1PPG - chains E and I; structure by X-ray diffraction, 2.30 A resolution.

[Chain E]
Name: Human leukocyte elastase
From: Homo sapiens
Notes: EC 3.4.21.37
UniProtKB: P08246 (ELNE_HUMAN); the construct lacks a stretch of the UniProt sequence and is renumbered around it, so the offset changes along the chain: 16-36 = UniProt 30-50; 38-63 = UniProt 51-76; 64-90 = UniProt 80-106; 92-148 = UniProt 107-163; 5 more segments
Chain sequence (218 residues; each row starts with the number of its first residue; note: 16 numbers in that range are skipped by the numbering (no residue carries them; nothing is unmodelled there); a row labelled like 63A-63C holds insertion residues (63A, then the next letters in order)):
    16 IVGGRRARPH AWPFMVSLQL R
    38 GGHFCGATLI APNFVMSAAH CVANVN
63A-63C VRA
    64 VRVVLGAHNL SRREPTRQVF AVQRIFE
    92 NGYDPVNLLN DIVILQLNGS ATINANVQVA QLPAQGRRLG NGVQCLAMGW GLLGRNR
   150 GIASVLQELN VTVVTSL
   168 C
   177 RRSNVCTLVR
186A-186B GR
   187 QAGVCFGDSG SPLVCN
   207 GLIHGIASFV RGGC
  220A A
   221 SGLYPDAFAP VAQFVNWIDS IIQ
Curated features (UniProtKB/Swiss-Prot):
  - active site (Charge relay system): His57, Asp102, Ser195
  - glycosylation (N-linked (GlcNAc...) asparagine): Asn72, Asn109, Asn159
Disulfides: Cys42-Cys58, Cys136-Cys201, Cys168-Cys182, Cys191-Cys220
Glycans and other covalent adducts: glycan linked to Asn109, Asn159

[Chain I]
Name: Meo-succinyl-ala-ala-pro-val chloromethylketone
Chain sequence (6 residues; row label = number of the first residue in the row):
     1 XAAPVX
Modified residues: HMB ((4S)-4-hydroxy-4-methoxybutanoic acid) at position 1; Val5 ((2s)-2-amino-3-methylbutane-1,1-diol; VAI); 0QE (chloromethane) at position 6

[Chain E / chain I interface]
Contacting residue pairs (25):
  His57(E) with Pro4(I); Val5(I), hydrogen bond (side chain-backbone); 0QE_6(I), covalent bond
  Leu99(E) with Pro4(I), hydrophobic
  Val190(E) with Val5(I)
  Cys191(E) with Val5(I)
  Phe192(E) with Pro4(I); Val5(I)
  Gly193(E) with Val5(I), hydrogen bond (backbone-backbone)
  Asp194(E) with Val5(I)
  Ser195(E) with Val5(I), covalent bond; 0QE_6(I)
  Ser214(E) with Pro4(I); Val5(I), hydrogen bond (backbone-backbone)
  Phe215(E) with Ala2(I), hydrophobic; Ala3(I); Pro4(I), hydrophobic
  Val216(E) with HMB_1(I); Ala2(I); Ala3(I), hydrogen bond (backbone-backbone); Val5(I)
  Arg217(E) with HMB_1(I); Ala2(I)
  Gly218(E) with HMB_1(I), hydrogen bond (backbone-backbone)
  Gly219(E) with HMB_1(I)
Other interface residues (no listed pair), chain E (15 interface residues in all): Cys42

[Summary]
15 residues of chain E and 6 residues of chain I are in contact, with 2 covalent bonds and 5 hydrogen bonds.
Polar contacts include His57(E)-Val5(I), Gly193(E)-Val5(I) and Ser214(E)-Val5(I). Covalently linked
N-acetylglucosamine: at Asn109(E) and Asn159(E). From UniProt: 3 active-site residues on chain E.
Chain E is Human leukocyte elastase (Homo sapiens) and chain I is Meo-succinyl-ala-ala-pro-val
chloromethylketone; the structure, The refined 2.3 angstroms crystal structure of human leukocyte elastase in
a complex with a valine ..., was determined by X-ray diffraction.
